Entry 7YAZ (X-ray diffraction, 2.54 A resolution); this record covers chain A.

== Chain A ==
Name: Mitogen-activated protein kinase kinase kinase MLT
Source organism: Homo sapiens
Notes: EC 2.7.11.25
Reference sequence: Q9NYL2 (MLTK_HUMAN); residue numbers follow UniProt; this construct covers 5-21, 23-309
Chain sequence (310 residues; numbered 0 to 309 plus 1 insertion-coded residue; 1 number in that range is skipped by the numbering (no residue carries it; nothing is unmodelled there); the number before each row is that of its first residue; numbering starts at 0):
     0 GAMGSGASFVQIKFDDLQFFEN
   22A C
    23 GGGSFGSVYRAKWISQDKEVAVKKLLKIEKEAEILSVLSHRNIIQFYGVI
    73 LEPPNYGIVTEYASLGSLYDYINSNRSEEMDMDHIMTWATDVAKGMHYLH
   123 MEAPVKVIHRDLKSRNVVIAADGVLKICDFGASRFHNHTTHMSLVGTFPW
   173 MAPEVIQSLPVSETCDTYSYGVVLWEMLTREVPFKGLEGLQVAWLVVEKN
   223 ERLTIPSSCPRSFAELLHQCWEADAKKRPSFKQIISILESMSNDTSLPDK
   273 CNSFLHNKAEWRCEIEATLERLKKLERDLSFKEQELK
Disordered / not traced: 0-7, 164, 300-309
Sequence notes: expression tag (0-4)
Covalent attachments: YH-186 (IGV) linked to Cys22A
Ligand contacts: YH-186 (IGV; N-[2,4-bis(fluoranyl)-3-[4-[3-[(3S)-1-propanoylpyrrolidin-3-yl]oxy-1H-pyrazolo[3,4-b]pyridin-5-yl]-1,2,3-triazol-1-yl]phenyl]-3-phenyl-benzenesulfonamide): Phe8, Gly23, Val30, Ala43, Val44, Lys45, Ala54, Leu57, Ser58, Ile66, Phe68, Ile80, Thr82, Glu83, Tyr84, Ala85, Gly88, Ser89, Asp92, Val140, Cys150, Asp151, Phe152, Gly153, Ala154, His158
Curated features (UniProtKB/Swiss-Prot):
  - region: Ile287 to Leu308 (Leucine-zipper)
  - active site: Asp133 (Proton acceptor)
  - binding site (ATP): Cys22A, Gly23 to Val30, Lys45
  - modified residue: Ser7 (Phosphoserine), Thr161 (Phosphothreonine), Ser165 (Phosphoserine), Ser275 (Phosphoserine), Ser302 (Phosphoserine)
  - natural variant: Arg250 (R250W: In CNM6; uncertain significance), Ala281 (A281T: In an ovarian endometrioid sample; A281V)
  - mutagenesis: Lys45 (K45M: Loss of kinase activity. Does not affect ability to activate EIF2AK4/GCN2 in response to mild ribosome collision), Thr161 (T161A: Loss of autophosphorylation activity), Thr162 (T162A: Slight loss of autophosphorylation activity), Ser165 (S165A: Loss of autophosphorylation activity)

== In short ==
Covalently linked YH-186: at Cys22A. UniProt lists active-site residue Asp133, 10 ATP-binding residues and 4
mutagenesis sites.
Chain A is Mitogen-activated protein kinase kinase kinase MLT (Homo sapiens); the structure, Crystal structure
of ZAK in complex with compound YH-186, was determined by X-ray diffraction (same publication as 7YAW).
